Entry 5CFD (X-ray diffraction, 2.50 A resolution); this record covers chains A and D of the 4 polymer chains in the assembly.

# Chain A
Molecule: VP1
From: Saffold virus
UniProtKB: C0MHL9 (C0MHL9_9PICO); the author numbering skips numbers that UniProt does not, so the offset changes along the chain: 1-182 = UniProt 647-828; 185-254 = UniProt 829-898
Sequence (252 residues; each row starts with the number of its first residue; note: 2 numbers in that range are skipped by the numbering (no residue carries them; nothing is unmodelled there)):
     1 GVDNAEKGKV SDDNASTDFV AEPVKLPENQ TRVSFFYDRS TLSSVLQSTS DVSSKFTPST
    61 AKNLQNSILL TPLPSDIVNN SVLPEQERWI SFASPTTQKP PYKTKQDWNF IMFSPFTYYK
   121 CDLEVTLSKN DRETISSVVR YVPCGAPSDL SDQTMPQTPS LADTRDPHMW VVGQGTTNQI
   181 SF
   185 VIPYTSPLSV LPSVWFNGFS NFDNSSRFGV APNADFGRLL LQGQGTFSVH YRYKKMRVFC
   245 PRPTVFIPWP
Construct notes: conflict Phe-36 (Val682 in C0MHL9)

# Chain D
Molecule: VP4
From: Saffold virus
UniProtKB: C0MHL9 (C0MHL9_9PICO); residues 15-38 here correspond to UniProt positions 86-109 (UniProt number = residue number + 71)
Sequence (24 residues; row label = number of the first residue in the row):
    15 GNEGVIINNY YSNQYQNSID LSAN

# How chain A and chain D interact
Pairs across the interface (16; chain A residue first):
  Arg-32(A) / Gly-15(D)
  Ser-34(A) / Gly-15(D)
  Phe-35(A) / Gly-15(D)
  Phe-35(A) / Asn-16(D)
  Asp-38(A) / Gly-15(D)
  Asp-38(A) / Asn-16(D)
  Asp-38(A) / Glu-17(D)
  Arg-39(A) / Asn-16(D)
  Asp-122(A) / Asn-31(D)
  Asp-122(A) / Ser-32(D)  hydrogen bond
  Val-185(A) / Gln-30(D)
  Pro-187(A) / Ser-32(D)
  Arg-236(A) / Asn-16(D)  hydrogen bond
  Lys-238(A) / Glu-17(D)  salt bridge
  Lys-239(A) / Ser-32(D)  hydrogen bond (side chain-backbone)
  Lys-239(A) / Asp-34(D)  salt bridge
Also at the interface, not in a pair above, chain A (12 interface residues in all): Tyr-188

# Overview
Chain A and chain D form an interface of 12 and 7 residues respectively, with 3 hydrogen bonds and 2 salt
bridges. Polar pairs include Lys-238(A)/Glu-17(D), Lys-239(A)/Asp-34(D) and Asp-122(A)/Ser-32(D).
Chain A is VP1 and chain D is VP4, both from Saffold virus; the structure, Crystal Structure of DTT treated
Human Cardiovirus SAFV-3, was determined by X-ray diffraction together with 5CFC and 5A8F from the same study.
